Entry 5TLX (X-ray diffraction, 2.10 A resolution); this record covers chains A and C of the 4 polymer chains in the assembly.

== Chain A ==
Molecule: Estrogen receptor
From: Homo sapiens
Notes: fragment: ligand-binding domain
UniProtKB: P03372 (ESR1_HUMAN), isoform P03372-3; residues 298-554 here correspond to UniProt positions 125-381 (UniProt number = residue number - 173)
Amino-acid sequence (257 residues; each row starts with the number of its first residue):
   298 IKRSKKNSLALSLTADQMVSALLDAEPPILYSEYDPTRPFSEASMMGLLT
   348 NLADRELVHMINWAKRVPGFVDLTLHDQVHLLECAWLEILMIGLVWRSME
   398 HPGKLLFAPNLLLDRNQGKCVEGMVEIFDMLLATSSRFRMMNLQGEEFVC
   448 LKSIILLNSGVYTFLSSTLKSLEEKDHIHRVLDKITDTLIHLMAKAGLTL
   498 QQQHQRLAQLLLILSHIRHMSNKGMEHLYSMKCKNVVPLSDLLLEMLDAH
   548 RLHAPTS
Disordered / not traced: 298-304, 462-471, 549-554
Sequence notes: engineered mutation S537 (Tyr364 in P03372)
Ligand contacts: 7EH / 7G5: M343, L346, T347, L349, A350, E353, L384, L387, M388, L391, R394, F404, M421, I424, G521, H524, L525, L536, L540

== Chain C ==
Molecule: Nuclear receptor coactivator 2
Notes: fragment: Nuclear receptor-interacting peptide
UniProtKB: Q15596 (NCOA2_HUMAN); residues 686-698 here = UniProt positions 686-698
Amino-acid sequence (13 residues; numbered 686 to 698; the number before each row is that of its first residue):
   686 KHKILHRLLQDSS
Disordered / not traced: 686, 697-698

== Chain A / chain C interface ==
Residue-residue contacts (21):
  I358(A) with L690(C), hydrophobic; L693(C), hydrophobic; L694(C), hydrophobic
  K362(A) with L693(C); L694(C)
  L372(A) with H691(C); L694(C), hydrophobic; Q695(C)
  Q375(A) with L694(C)
  V376(A) with L690(C); H691(C); L694(C), hydrophobic
  L379(A) with L694(C), hydrophobic
  E380(A) with H687(C); L690(C)
  D538(A) with I689(C)
  L539(A) with I689(C), hydrophobic
  E542(A) with H687(C); K688(C), hydrogen bond (side chain-backbone); I689(C), hydrogen bond (side chain-backbone)
  M543(A) with L690(C), hydrophobic
Also at the interface, not in a pair above, chain A (15 interface residues in all): V355, N359, F367, H373
Also at the interface, not in a pair above, chain C (9 interface residues in all): D696

== Summary ==
The interface between chain A and chain C involves 15 residues on one side and 9 on the other; the contacts
include 2 hydrogen bonds. Polar pairs include E542(A)-K688(C) and E542(A)-I689(C). Bound to chain A: 7EH /
7G5.
Here chain A is Estrogen receptor (Homo sapiens) and chain C is Nuclear receptor coactivator 2. Entry 5TLX
(Crystal Structure of the ER-alpha Ligand-binding Domain (Y537S) in Complex with
3,4-bis(4-hydroxyphenyl)thiophene 1,1-dioxide) was determined by X-ray diffraction together with 5KR9, 5KRA,
5KRC, 5KRF, 5KRH, 5KRI and 43 further entries from the same study.
